5G64 - chains A and B of the 6 polymer chains in the assembly; structure by X-ray diffraction, 3.71 A resolution.

# Chain A (and B)
Molecule: Ig epsilon chain C region
Organism: Homo sapiens
Notes: fragment: immunoglobulin e-fc; chain B of this document is another copy of the same molecule, construct and numbering; everything in this record applies to it too
Sequence (327 residues; row label = number of the first residue in the row):
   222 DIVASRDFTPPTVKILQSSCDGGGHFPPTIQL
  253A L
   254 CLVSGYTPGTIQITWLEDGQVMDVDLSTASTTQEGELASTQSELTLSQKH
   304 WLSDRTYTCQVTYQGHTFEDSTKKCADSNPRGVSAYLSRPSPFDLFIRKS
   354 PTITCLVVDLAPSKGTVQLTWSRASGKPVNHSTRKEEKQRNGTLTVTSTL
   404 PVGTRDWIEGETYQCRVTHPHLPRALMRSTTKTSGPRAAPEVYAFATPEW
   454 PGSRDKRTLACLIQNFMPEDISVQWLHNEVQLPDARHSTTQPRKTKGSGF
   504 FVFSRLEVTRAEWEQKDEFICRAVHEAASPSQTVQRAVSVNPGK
Disordered / not traced: 222-228, 330-332, 367-370, 543-547 (chain B: 222-229, 329-331, 366-368, 455-457, 544-547)
Sequence notes: expression tag (222-225); engineered mutation Gln265 (Asn146 in P01854), Gln371 (Asn252 in P01854)
Cystine bridges: Cys254-Cys312, Cys358-Cys418, Cys464-Cys524
Covalent attachments: glycan linked to Asn394
What the authors report for this chain:
  - conformationally variable residues (domain motion): Pro426

# Interface between chain A and chain B
Residue-residue contacts - 76 pairs, chain A then chain B:
  Ile236(A) - Ser240(B)  hydrogen bond (backbone-backbone)
  Leu237(A) - Gln238(B)
  Leu237(A) - Ser239(B)
  Leu237(A) - Ser240(B)
  Gln238(A) - Leu237(B)
  Gln238(A) - Gln238(B)  hydrogen bond (backbone-backbone)
  Ser239(A) - Gln238(B)
  Ser240(A) - Ile236(B)  hydrogen bond (side chain-backbone)
  Ser240(A) - Gln238(B)
  Ser240(A) - Thr325(B)
  Cys241(A) - Ser324(B)
  Cys241(A) - Thr325(B)  hydrogen bond (backbone-side chain)
  Cys241(A) - Lys326(B)
  Cys241(A) - Cys328(B)  disulfide
  Asp242(A) - Ser324(B)
  Asp242(A) - Thr325(B)
  Asp242(A) - Lys326(B)  hydrogen bond (backbone-backbone)
  Gly243(A) - Lys326(B)
  Gly243(A) - Arg393(B)
  Gly243(A) - Asn394(B)
  Gly243(A) - Gly395(B)
  Gly244(A) - Asn394(B)  hydrogen bond (backbone-backbone)
  Gly244(A) - Gly395(B)
  Gly245(A) - Lys327(B)
  Gly245(A) - Cys328(B)
  Phe247(A) - Cys328(B)  hydrophobic
  Thr309(A) - Gly243(B)  hydrogen bond (side chain-backbone)
  Thr325(A) - Ser240(B)
  Thr325(A) - Cys241(B)  hydrogen bond (side chain-backbone)
  Thr325(A) - Gly243(B)
  Lys326(A) - Cys241(B)  hydrogen bond (backbone-backbone)
  Lys326(A) - Asp242(B)  hydrogen bond (backbone-backbone)
  Lys326(A) - Gly243(B)
  Lys327(A) - Gly245(B)
  Cys328(A) - Cys241(B)  disulfide
  Cys328(A) - Phe247(B)  hydrophobic
  Ala329(A) - Gly245(B)
  Glu444(A) - Trp453(B)
  Tyr446(A) - Thr450(B)
  Tyr446(A) - Pro451(B)
  Tyr446(A) - Trp453(B)  hydrogen bond
  Phe448(A) - Phe448(B)  hydrophobic
  Phe448(A) - Ala449(B)
  Ala449(A) - Phe448(B)
  Thr450(A) - Tyr446(B)
  Thr450(A) - Phe448(B)
  Thr450(A) - Leu465(B)
  Pro451(A) - Tyr446(B)
  Trp453(A) - Pro443(B)
  Trp453(A) - Glu444(B)
  Trp453(A) - Val445(B)
  Trp453(A) - Tyr446(B)
  Trp453(A) - Val537(B)  hydrophobic
  Trp453(A) - Arg539(B)
  Thr461(A) - Leu465(B)
  Thr461(A) - Gln467(B)  hydrogen bond
  Ala463(A) - Phe506(B)  hydrophobic
  Gln467(A) - Thr461(B)
  Gln467(A) - Arg508(B)  hydrogen bond
  Ala488(A) - Lys499(B)  hydrogen bond (backbone-side chain)
  His490(A) - Lys499(B)  hydrogen bond (backbone-side chain)
  Ser491(A) - Lys499(B)
  Ser491(A) - Phe504(B)
  Thr492(A) - Arg496(B)
  Arg496(A) - Thr493(B)
  Lys499(A) - Ala488(B)
  Lys499(A) - Arg489(B)
  Lys499(A) - Glu510(B)
  Phe504(A) - Ser491(B)
  Phe506(A) - Phe506(B)  hydrophobic
  Arg508(A) - Gln467(B)  hydrogen bond
  Arg508(A) - Asn468(B)  hydrogen bond
  Arg508(A) - Thr498(B)
  Arg508(A) - Lys499(B)
  Arg508(A) - Phe504(B)
  Glu510(A) - Lys499(B)
Interface residues without a listed pair, chain A (44 interface residues in all): Ser324, Leu465, Asp487, Arg489, Thr493, Thr498, Ser507
Interface residues without a listed pair, chain B (50 interface residues in all): Gly244, Thr309, Ala463, His490, Gly500, Ser507
Inter-chain disulfides: Cys241(A)-Cys328(B), Cys328(A)-Cys241(B)

# Overview
The interface between chain A and chain B involves 44 residues on one side and 50 on the other, with 2
disulfide bonds and 17 hydrogen bonds. Polar contacts include Ser240(A)-Ile236(B), Cys241(A)-Thr325(B) and
Thr309(A)-Gly243(B). The paper reports conformational variability at Pro426(A).
Chain A and chain B are both Ig epsilon chain C region (Homo sapiens); the structure, The complex between
human IgE-Fc and two anti-IgE Fab fragments, was determined by X-ray diffraction.
